4MQI - chains A and B; structure by X-ray diffraction, 1.92 A resolution.

[Chain A]
Name: Hemoglobin subunit alpha
Organism: Homo sapiens
Notes: engineered mutation(s): V67M
UniProtKB: P69905 (HBA_HUMAN); residues 1-140 here correspond to UniProt positions 2-141 (UniProt number = residue number + 1)
Sequence (140 residues; row label = number of the first residue in the row):
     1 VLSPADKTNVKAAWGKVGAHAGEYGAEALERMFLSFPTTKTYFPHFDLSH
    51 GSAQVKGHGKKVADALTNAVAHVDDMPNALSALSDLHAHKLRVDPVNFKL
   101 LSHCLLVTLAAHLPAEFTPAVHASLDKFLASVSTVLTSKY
Curated features (UniProtKB/Swiss-Prot):
  - binding site (O2): H58
  - binding site (heme b): H87
  - site: T8, N9 (Microbial infection: Cleavage), K11 (Not glycated), A13, W14 (Microbial infection: Cleavage), Y24, G25 (Microbial infection: Cleavage), L29, E30 (Microbial infection: Cleavage), H45, F46 (Microbial infection: Cleavage), D47, L48 (Microbial infection: Cleavage), S52, A53 (Microbial infection: Cleavage), V55, K56 (Microbial infection: Cleavage), K56 (Not glycated), G59, K60 (Microbial infection: Cleavage), K60 (Not glycated), K90 (Not glycated), L91, R92 (Microbial infection: Cleavage), K99 (Not glycated), L106, V107 (Microbial infection: Cleavage), T108, L109 (Microbial infection: Cleavage), V121, H122 (Microbial infection: Cleavage), S133, T134 (Microbial infection: Cleavage)
  - modified residue: S3 (Phosphoserine), K7 (N6-succinyllysine), T8 (Phosphothreonine), K11 (N6-succinyllysine), K16 (N6-acetyllysine), Y24 (Phosphotyrosine), S35 (Phosphoserine), K40 (N6-succinyllysine), S49 (Phosphoserine), S102 (Phosphoserine), T108 (Phosphothreonine), S124 (Phosphoserine), S131 (Phosphoserine), T134 (Phosphothreonine), T137 (Phosphothreonine), S138 (Phosphoserine)
  - glycosylation (N-linked (Glc) (glycation) lysine): K7, K16, K40, K61
Metal / ion sites: heme Fe near H87 (its only coordinating residue here)
Ligand contacts: heme (HEM): M32, T39, Y42, F43, H45, F46, H58, K61, V62, A65, L66, L83, L86, H87, L91, V93, N97, F98, L101, L105, V132, L136

[Chain B]
Name: Hemoglobin subunit beta
Organism: Homo sapiens
UniProtKB: P68871 (HBB_HUMAN); residues 1-146 here correspond to UniProt positions 2-147 (UniProt number = residue number + 1)
Sequence (146 residues; row label = number of the first residue in the row):
     1 VHLTPEEKSAVTALWGKVNVDEVGGEALGRLLVVYPWTQRFFESFGDLST
    51 PDAVMGNPKVKAHGKKMLGAFSDGLAHLDNLKGTFATLSELHCDKLHVDP
   101 ENFRLLGNVLVCVLAHHFGKEFTPPVQAAYQKVVAGVANALAHKYH
Sequence notes: engineered mutation M67 (Val68 in P68871)
Curated features (UniProtKB/Swiss-Prot):
  - binding site ((2R)-2,3-bisphosphoglycerate): V1, H2, K82, H143
  - binding site (heme b): H63, H92
  - site: E7, K8 (Microbial infection: Cleavage), G25, E26 (Microbial infection: Cleavage), G29, R30 (Microbial infection: Cleavage), Y35, P36 (Microbial infection: Cleavage), W37, T38 (Microbial infection: Cleavage), F45, G46 (Microbial infection: Cleavage), D52, A53 (Microbial infection: Cleavage), G56, N57 (Microbial infection: Cleavage), K59 (Not glycated), F71, S72 (Microbial infection: Cleavage), G74, L75 (Microbial infection: Cleavage), K82 (Not glycated), T84, F85 (Microbial infection: Cleavage), H92, C93 (Microbial infection: Cleavage), K95 (Not glycated), R104, L105 (Microbial infection: Cleavage), L110, V111 (Microbial infection: Cleavage), G119, K120 (Microbial infection: Cleavage), F122, T123 (Microbial infection: Cleavage), A128, A129 (Microbial infection: Cleavage) and 2 more in UniProt
  - modified residue: V1 (N-acetylvaline), S9 (Phosphoserine), T12 (Phosphothreonine), S44 (Phosphoserine), T50 (Phosphothreonine), K59 (N6-acetyllysine), K82 (N6-acetyllysine), T87 (Phosphothreonine), C93 (S-nitrosocysteine), K144 (N6-acetyllysine)
  - glycosylation: V1 (N-linked (Glc) (glycation) valine), K8 (N-linked (Glc) (glycation) lysine), K17 (N-linked (Glc) (glycation) lysine), K66 (N-linked (Glc) (glycation) lysine), K120 (N-linked (Glc) (glycation) lysine), K144 (N-linked (Glc) (glycation) lysine)
Metal / ion sites: heme Fe near H92 (its only coordinating residue here)
Ligand contacts: heme (HEM): L31, T38, F41, F42, H63, K66, M67, A70, F85, L88, L91, H92, L96, V98, N102, F103, L106, V137, L141

[Chain A / chain B interface]
Residue-residue contacts (38; chain A residue first):
  E30(A) with P124(B)
  R31(A) with F122(B), hydrogen bond (side chain-backbone); T123(B); P124(B); Q127(B), hydrogen bond
  L34(A) with P124(B), hydrophobic; P125(B); A128(B)
  S35(A) with Q127(B); A128(B); Q131(B)
  F36(A) with Q131(B)
  H103(A) with N108(B); V111(B); Q131(B), hydrogen bond
  C104(A) with Q127(B)
  V107(A) with V111(B), hydrophobic; A115(B); Q127(B)
  A110(A) with C112(B); A115(B); H116(B)
  A111(A) with A115(B); G119(B)
  P114(A) with H116(B), hydrogen bond (backbone-side chain)
  F117(A) with R30(B), hydrogen bond (backbone-side chain); H116(B)
  T118(A) with R30(B), hydrogen bond (backbone-side chain)
  P119(A) with R30(B); V33(B); M55(B), hydrophobic
  H122(A) with R30(B), hydrogen bond; V34(B); C112(B)
  A123(A) with V34(B)
  D126(A) with V34(B); Y35(B)
  K127(A) with V34(B)
Interface residues without a listed pair, chain A (21 interface residues in all): L106, L113, A120
Interface residues without a listed pair, chain B (20 interface residues in all): P51, K120

[In short]
The interface between chain A and chain B involves 21 residues on one side and 20 on the other, with 7
hydrogen bonds. Polar contacts include R31(A)-F122(B), R31(A)-Q127(B) and H103(A)-Q131(B). Bound to chain A:
heme. Bound to chain B: heme.
Chain A is Hemoglobin subunit alpha and chain B is Hemoglobin subunit beta, both from Homo sapiens; the
structure, Structure of Aquomet Hemoglobin Bristol-Alesha alphawtbetaV67M, was determined by X-ray
diffraction.
